PDB entry 5YA8 | X-ray diffraction, 2.30 A resolution | chains B and D of the 4 polymer chains in the assembly

Chain B (and D):
Protein: Scyllo-inositol dehydrogenase with L-glucose dehydrogenase activity
Source organism: Paracoccus laeviglucosivorans Nakamura 2015
Notes: chain D of this document is another copy of the same molecule, construct and numbering; everything in this record applies to it too
Reference sequence: K7ZP76 (K7ZP76_9RHOB); residues 1-372 here = UniProt positions 1-372
Amino-acid sequence (380 residues; row label = number of the first residue in the row):
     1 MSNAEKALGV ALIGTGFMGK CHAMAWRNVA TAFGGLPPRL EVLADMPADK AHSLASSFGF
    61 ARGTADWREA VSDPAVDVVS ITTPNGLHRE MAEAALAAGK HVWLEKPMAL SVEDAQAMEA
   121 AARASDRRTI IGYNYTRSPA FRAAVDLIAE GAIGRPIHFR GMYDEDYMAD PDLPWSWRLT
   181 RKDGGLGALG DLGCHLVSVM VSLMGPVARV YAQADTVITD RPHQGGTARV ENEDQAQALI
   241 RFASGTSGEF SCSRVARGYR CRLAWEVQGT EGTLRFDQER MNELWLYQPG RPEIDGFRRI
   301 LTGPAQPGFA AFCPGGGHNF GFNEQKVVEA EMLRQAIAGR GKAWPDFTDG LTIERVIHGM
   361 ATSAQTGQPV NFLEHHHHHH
Unresolved in the structure: 1-6, 373-380 (chain D: 1-6, 173, 373-380)
Differences from the reference sequence: engineered mutation Ser72 (Asn in K7ZP76); expression tag (373-380)
Residues lining bound ligands:
  - 1,2,3,4,5,6-hexahydroxy-cyclohexane (INS): Phe17, Lys106, Tyr135, Tyr163, Glu165, Tyr167, Arg178, Asp191, Leu192, His195, Cys261
  - NAD (nicotinamide-adenine-dinucleotide): Ile13, Gly14, Thr15, Gly16, Phe17, Met18, Gly19, Ala44, Asp45, Met46, Lys50, Trp67, Thr82, Thr83, Pro84, Asn85, Leu87, His88, Met91, Glu105, Lys106, Pro107, Gly132, Asn134, Tyr135, Trp177, Arg178, Asp191, His195, Phe322, Lys326
Reported in the primary citation:
  - binding site for 1,2,3,4,5,6-hexahydroxy-cyclohexane: Lys106, Tyr135, Tyr163, Glu165, Arg178, Asp191, His318
  - mutagenesis - K106A, D191A, H195A: abolished catalytic activity
  - mutagenesis - R178A (10-fold), H318A: decreased catalytic activity on scyllo-inositol
  - mutagenesis - R178A (approximately 5-fold): increased catalytic activity on L-glucose
  - mutagenesis - H318A: abolished catalytic activity on L-glucose

Chain B / chain D interface:
Contacting residue pairs - 92 pairs, chain B then chain D:
  Ile157(B) - Val217(D)  hydrophobic
  Ile157(B) - Gln235(D)  hydrogen bond (backbone-side chain)
  Ile157(B) - Val255(D)  hydrophobic
  His158(B) - Gln235(D)
  His158(B) - Gln237(D)
  Arg160(B) - Met162(D)
  Arg160(B) - Asp164(D)  salt bridge
  Arg160(B) - Ser251(D)  hydrogen bond
  Arg160(B) - Arg262(D)
  Met162(B) - Arg160(D)
  Asp164(B) - Arg160(D)  salt bridge
  Asp164(B) - Gln268(D)  hydrogen bond
  Arg209(B) - Tyr211(D)  hydrogen bond
  Arg209(B) - Gln213(D)
  Tyr211(B) - Arg209(D)  hydrogen bond
  Tyr211(B) - Tyr211(D)  hydrophobic
  Tyr211(B) - Leu239(D)
  Gln213(B) - Leu239(D)
  Gln213(B) - Ile240(D)  hydrogen bond (side chain-backbone)
  Gln213(B) - Arg241(D)
  Gln213(B) - Ser247(D)
  Gln213(B) - Gly248(D)
  Ala214(B) - Arg241(D)  hydrogen bond (backbone-side chain)
  Asp215(B) - Arg241(D)  salt bridge
  Asp215(B) - Ser247(D)  hydrogen bond
  Val217(B) - Arg155(D)
  Val217(B) - Ile157(D)  hydrophobic
  Val217(B) - Thr270(D)
  Gln235(B) - Ile157(D)  hydrogen bond (side chain-backbone)
  Gln235(B) - His158(D)
  Gln235(B) - Ser247(D)  hydrogen bond
  Gln237(B) - His158(D)
  Gln237(B) - Leu239(D)
  Gln237(B) - Ser247(D)
  Gln237(B) - Glu249(D)
  Leu239(B) - Tyr211(D)
  Leu239(B) - Gln213(D)
  Leu239(B) - Gln237(D)
  Leu239(B) - Ala238(D)  hydrophobic
  Ile240(B) - Gln213(D)
  Arg241(B) - Gln213(D)
  Arg241(B) - Ala214(D)  hydrogen bond (side chain-backbone)
  Arg241(B) - Asp215(D)  salt bridge
  Ser247(B) - Gln213(D)
  Ser247(B) - Asp215(D)
  Ser247(B) - Gln235(D)  hydrogen bond
  Ser247(B) - Gln237(D)
  Gly248(B) - Gln213(D)
  Glu249(B) - Gln237(D)
  Glu249(B) - Phe250(D)
  Glu249(B) - Ser251(D)
  Phe250(B) - Glu249(D)
  Ser251(B) - Arg160(D)  hydrogen bond
  Ser251(B) - Glu249(D)  hydrogen bond
  Val255(B) - Ile157(D)  hydrophobic
  Ala256(B) - Gln268(D)
  Arg257(B) - Gly269(D)
  Arg257(B) - Thr270(D)  hydrogen bond (side chain-backbone)
  Arg257(B) - Gly272(D)
  Arg257(B) - Thr273(D)  hydrogen bond (backbone-side chain)
  Arg257(B) - Tyr287(D)
  Arg257(B) - Pro289(D)
  Arg257(B) - Phe297(D)
  Gly258(B) - Tyr287(D)
  Gly258(B) - Phe297(D)
  Tyr259(B) - Glu266(D)  hydrogen bond
  Tyr259(B) - Gln268(D)
  Tyr259(B) - Arg275(D)  hydrogen bond
  Tyr259(B) - Phe297(D)
  Arg260(B) - Tyr287(D)  hydrogen bond
  Arg260(B) - Asp295(D)  salt bridge
  Arg262(B) - Arg160(D)
  Arg262(B) - Glu266(D)  salt bridge
  Glu266(B) - Tyr259(D)  hydrogen bond
  Glu266(B) - Arg262(D)  salt bridge
  Gln268(B) - Asp164(D)  hydrogen bond
  Gln268(B) - Ala256(D)
  Gln268(B) - Tyr259(D)
  Thr270(B) - Arg257(D)  hydrogen bond (backbone-side chain)
  Glu271(B) - Arg257(D)  salt bridge
  Thr273(B) - Arg257(D)  hydrogen bond (side chain-backbone)
  Arg275(B) - Tyr259(D)  hydrogen bond
  Arg275(B) - Arg262(D)
  Tyr287(B) - Arg257(D)
  Tyr287(B) - Gly258(D)
  Tyr287(B) - Arg260(D)  hydrogen bond
  Pro289(B) - Arg257(D)
  Asp295(B) - Arg260(D)  salt bridge
  Phe297(B) - Arg257(D)
  Phe297(B) - Gly258(D)
  Phe297(B) - Tyr259(D)
  Gly367(B) - Arg209(D)
Interface residues without a listed pair, chain B (46 interface residues in all): Asp166, Ala169, Ala212, Ala238, Gly269, Gly272, Pro369
Interface residues without a listed pair, chain D (46 interface residues in all): Asp166, Ala212, Gly245, Glu271, Pro369

Summary:
Chain B and chain D each contribute 46 residues to their interface, with 25 hydrogen bonds and 9 salt bridges.
Polar pairs include Arg160(B)-Asp164(D), Asp215(B)-Arg241(D) and Arg260(B)-Asp295(D). From the paper: a
binding site for 1,2,3,4,5,6-hexahydroxy-cyclohexane at Lys106(B), Tyr135(B) and Tyr163(B) among others;
K106A, D191A and H195A of chain B abolish catalytic activity; 5 substitutions were tested in all.
Chain B and chain D are both Scyllo-inositol dehydrogenase with L-glucose dehydrogenase activity (Paracoccus
laeviglucosivorans Nakamura 2015); the structure, Crystal structure of scyllo-inositol dehydrogenase with
L-glucose dehydrogenase activity complexed with myo-inositol, was determined by X-ray diffraction, deposited
together with 5YAB, 5YAP and 5YAQ.
